PDB entry 4ZFJ | X-ray diffraction, 1.75 A resolution | chains A and C of the 4 polymer chains in the assembly

== Chain A (and C) ==
Protein: Amidohydrolase EgtC
Organism: Mycobacterium smegmatis (strain ATCC 700084 / mc(2)155)
Notes: EC 3.5.1.-; chain C of this document is another copy of the same molecule, construct and numbering; everything in this record applies to it too
Reference sequence: A0R5M9 (EGTC_MYCS2); numbering as in UniProt (aligned over 1-227)
Amino-acid sequence (235 residues; each row starts with the number of its first residue):
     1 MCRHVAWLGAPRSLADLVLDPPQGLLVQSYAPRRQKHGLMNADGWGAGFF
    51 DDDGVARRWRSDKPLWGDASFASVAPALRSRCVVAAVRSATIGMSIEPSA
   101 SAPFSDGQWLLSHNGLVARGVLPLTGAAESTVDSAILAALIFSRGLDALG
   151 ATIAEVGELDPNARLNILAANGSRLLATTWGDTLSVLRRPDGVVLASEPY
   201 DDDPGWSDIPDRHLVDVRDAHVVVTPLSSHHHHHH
Not modelled in the structure: 1, 231-235
Sequence notes: engineered mutation Asp53 (Glu in A0R5M9), Val84 (Leu in A0R5M9), Ser95 (Pro in A0R5M9), Ala118 (Asp in A0R5M9), Leu137 (Val in A0R5M9), Arg188 (His in A0R5M9); expression tag (228-235)
Modified residues: Mse1 (selenomethionine); Mse40 (selenomethionine; parent Met); Mse94 (selenomethionine; parent Met)
Curated features (UniProtKB/Swiss-Prot):
  - active site: Cys2 (Nucleophile)
Small-molecule neighbours:
  - decaethylene glycol (XPE; 3,6,9,12,15,18,21,24,27-nonaoxanonacosane-1,29-diol), molecule 1: Ala56, Arg57, Arg58, Trp59, Arg60, Pro98, Ser99, Ser105
  - decaethylene glycol (XPE), molecule 2: Trp66, Gly67, Asp68, Ala69, Ser70, Ala72, Ser73
  - decaethylene glycol (XPE), molecule 3: Gly93, Mse94, Ser95, Ile96
What the authors report for this chain:
  - specificity-determining residues: Ser89 (proposed by the authors, not directly observed)

== Chain A / chain C interface ==
Contacting residue pairs (14):
  Tyr30(A) - Mse40(C)
  Leu39(A) - Tyr30(C)
  Mse40(A) - Tyr30(C)  hydrophobic
  Mse40(A) - Mse40(C)
  Mse40(A) - Trp66(C)
  Ala42(A) - Trp66(C)  hydrophobic
  Asp43(A) - Trp66(C)  hydrogen bond
  Asp62(A) - Lys63(C)  salt bridge
  Pro64(A) - Pro64(C)  hydrophobic
  Trp66(A) - Mse40(C)
  Trp66(A) - Ala42(C)  hydrophobic
  Trp66(A) - Asp43(C)  hydrogen bond
  Gly67(A) - Ile96(C)
  Ile96(A) - Gly67(C)
Also at the interface, not in a pair above, chain A (11 interface residues in all): Lys63
Also at the interface, not in a pair above, chain C (10 interface residues in all): Ala31

== Overview ==
The interface between chain A and chain C involves 11 residues on one side and 10 on the other; the contacts
include 2 hydrogen bonds and 1 salt bridge. Polar contacts include Asp62(A)-Lys63(C) and Asp43(A)-Trp66(C).
Ligands of chain A: 3 copies of decaethylene glycol. From the paper: the specificity determinant Ser89(A).
Both chains are Amidohydrolase EgtC (Mycobacterium smegmatis (strain ATCC 700084 / mc(2)155)). Entry 4ZFJ
(Ergothioneine-biosynthetic Ntn hydrolase EgtC, apo form) was determined by X-ray diffraction, deposited
together with 4ZFK and 4ZFL.
